PDB entry 4V1M | electron microscopy, 6.60 A resolution (low resolution: residue-level contacts below are approximate; hydrogen-bond / salt-bridge calls are withheld) | chains A and E of the 13 polymer chains in the assembly

Chain A:
Protein: DNA-directed RNA polymerase II subunit RPB1
Source organism: Saccharomyces cerevisiae
Notes: EC 2.7.7.6
UniProt: P04050 (RPB1_YEAST); residue numbers follow UniProt; this construct covers 1-1733
Amino-acid sequence (1733 residues; each row starts with the number of its first residue):
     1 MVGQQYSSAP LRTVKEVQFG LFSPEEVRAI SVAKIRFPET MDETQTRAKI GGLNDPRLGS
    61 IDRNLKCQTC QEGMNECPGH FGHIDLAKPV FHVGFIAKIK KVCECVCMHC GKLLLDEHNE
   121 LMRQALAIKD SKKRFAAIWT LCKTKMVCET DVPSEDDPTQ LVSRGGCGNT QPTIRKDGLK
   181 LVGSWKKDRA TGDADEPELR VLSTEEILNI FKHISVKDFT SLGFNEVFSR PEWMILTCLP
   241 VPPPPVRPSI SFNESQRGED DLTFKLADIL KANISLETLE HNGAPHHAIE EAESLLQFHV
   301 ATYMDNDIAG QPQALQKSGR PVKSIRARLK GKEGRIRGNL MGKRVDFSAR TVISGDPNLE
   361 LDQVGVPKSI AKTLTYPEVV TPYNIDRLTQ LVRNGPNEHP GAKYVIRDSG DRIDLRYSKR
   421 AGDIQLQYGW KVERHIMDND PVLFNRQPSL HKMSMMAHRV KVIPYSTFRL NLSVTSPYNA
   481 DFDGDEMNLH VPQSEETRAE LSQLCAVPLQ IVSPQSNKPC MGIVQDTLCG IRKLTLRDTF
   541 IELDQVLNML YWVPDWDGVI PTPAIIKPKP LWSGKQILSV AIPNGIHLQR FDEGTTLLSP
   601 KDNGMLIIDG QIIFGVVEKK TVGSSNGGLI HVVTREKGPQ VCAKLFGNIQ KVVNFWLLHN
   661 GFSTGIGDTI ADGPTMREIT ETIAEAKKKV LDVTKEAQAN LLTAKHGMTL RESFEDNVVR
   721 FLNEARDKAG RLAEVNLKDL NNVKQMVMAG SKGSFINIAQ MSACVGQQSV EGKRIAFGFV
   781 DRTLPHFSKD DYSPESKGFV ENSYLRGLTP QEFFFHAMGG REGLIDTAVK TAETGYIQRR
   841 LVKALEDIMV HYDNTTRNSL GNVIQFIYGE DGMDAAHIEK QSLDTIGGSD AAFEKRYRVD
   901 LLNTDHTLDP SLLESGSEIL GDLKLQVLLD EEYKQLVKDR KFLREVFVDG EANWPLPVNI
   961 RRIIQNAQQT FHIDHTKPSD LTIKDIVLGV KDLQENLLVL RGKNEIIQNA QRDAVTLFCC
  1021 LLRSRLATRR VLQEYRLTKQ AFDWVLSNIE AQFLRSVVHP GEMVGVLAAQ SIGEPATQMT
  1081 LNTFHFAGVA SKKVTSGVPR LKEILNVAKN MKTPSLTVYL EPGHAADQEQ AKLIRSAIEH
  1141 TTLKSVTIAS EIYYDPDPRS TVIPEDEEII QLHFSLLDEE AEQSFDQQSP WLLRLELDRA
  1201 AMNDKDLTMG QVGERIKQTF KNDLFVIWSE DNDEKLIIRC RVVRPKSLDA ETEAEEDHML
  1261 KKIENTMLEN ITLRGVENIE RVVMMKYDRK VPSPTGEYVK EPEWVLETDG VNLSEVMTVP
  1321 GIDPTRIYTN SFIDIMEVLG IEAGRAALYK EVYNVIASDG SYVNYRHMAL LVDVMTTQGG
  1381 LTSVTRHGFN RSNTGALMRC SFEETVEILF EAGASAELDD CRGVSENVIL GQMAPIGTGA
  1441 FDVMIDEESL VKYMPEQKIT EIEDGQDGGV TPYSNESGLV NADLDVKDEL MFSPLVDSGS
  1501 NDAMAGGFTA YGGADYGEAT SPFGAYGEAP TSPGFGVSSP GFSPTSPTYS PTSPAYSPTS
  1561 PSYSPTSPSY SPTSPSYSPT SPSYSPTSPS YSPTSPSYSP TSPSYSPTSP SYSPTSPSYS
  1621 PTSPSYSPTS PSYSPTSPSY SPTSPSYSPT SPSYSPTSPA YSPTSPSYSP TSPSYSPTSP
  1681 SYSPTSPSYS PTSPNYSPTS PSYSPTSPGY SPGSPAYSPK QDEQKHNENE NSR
Disordered / not traced: 1-2, 1081-1091, 1177-1186, 1244-1253, 1456-1733
UniProt features mapped onto this chain:
  - region: Pro-248 to Asp-260 (Lid loop), Asn-306 to Lys-323 (Rudder loop), Pro-810 to Glu-822 (Bridging helix)
  - binding site (Zn(2+)): Cys-67, Cys-70, Cys-77, His-80, Cys-107, Cys-110, Cys-148, Cys-167
  - binding site (Mg(2+)): Asp-481, Asp-483, Asp-485
  - modified residue: Thr-1471 (Phosphothreonine)
  - cross-link (Glycyl lysine isopeptide (Lys-Gly)): Lys-695 (interchain with G-Cter in ubiquitin), Lys-1246 (interchain with G-Cter in ubiquitin), Lys-1350 (interchain with G-Cter in ubiquitin)
  - natural variant: Ser-1653 to Pro-1659 (deletion: In strain: A364A)
  - mutagenesis: Lys-1246 (K1246R: Impairs ubiquitination during transcription stress)
Bound ions: Zn2+ site 1: Cys-67, Cys-70, Cys-77, His-80; Zn2+ site 2: Cys-107, Cys-110, Cys-148, Cys-167; Mg2+: Asp-481, Asp-483, Asp-485 (shared with 1 residue of chain P)

Chain E:
Protein: DNA-directed RNA polymerases I, II, and III subunit rpabc 1
Source organism: Saccharomyces cerevisiae
UniProt: P20434 (RPAB1_YEAST); residue numbers follow UniProt; this construct covers 1-215
Amino-acid sequence (215 residues; each row starts with the number of its first residue):
     1 MDQENERNIS RLWRAFRTVK EMVKDRGYFI TQEEVELPLE DFKAKYCDSM GRPQRKMMSF
    61 QANPTEESIS KFPDMGSLWV EFCDEPSVGV KTMKTFVIHI QEKNFQTGIF VYQNNITPSA
   121 MKLVPSIPPA TIETFNEAAL VVNITHHELV PKHIRLSSDE KRELLKRYRL KESQLPRIQR
   181 ADPVALYLGL KRGEVVKIIR KSETSGRYAS YRICM
Disordered / not traced: 1

Chain A / chain E interface:
Residue-residue contacts (92):
  Arg-857(A) / Tyr-168(E)
  Arg-857(A) / Leu-170(E)
  Leu-860(A) / Gln-174(E)
  Gly-861(A) / Gln-174(E)
  Asn-862(A) / Ser-173(E)
  Asn-862(A) / Gln-174(E)
  Val-863(A) / Leu-170(E)
  Val-863(A) / Gln-174(E)
  Val-863(A) / Pro-176(E)
  Gln-865(A) / Tyr-208(E)
  Phe-866(A) / Tyr-168(E)
  Phe-866(A) / Tyr-208(E)
  Phe-866(A) / Ser-210(E)
  Phe-866(A) / Tyr-211(E)
  Ile-867(A) / Tyr-168(E)
  Gly-869(A) / Thr-204(E)
  Glu-870(A) / Arg-200(E)
  Glu-870(A) / Ser-202(E)
  Glu-870(A) / Thr-204(E)
  Glu-870(A) / Ser-205(E)
  Glu-870(A) / Tyr-208(E)
  Asp-871(A) / Thr-204(E)
  Asp-871(A) / Ser-205(E)
  Phe-942(A) / Lys-201(E)
  Phe-942(A) / Gly-206(E)
  Phe-942(A) / Arg-207(E)
  Glu-945(A) / Lys-201(E)
  Val-946(A) / Lys-201(E)
  Val-946(A) / Ser-202(E)
  Val-946(A) / Gly-206(E)
  Phe-947(A) / Glu-203(E)
  Trp-954(A) / Glu-203(E)
  Asn-1004(A) / Arg-167(E)
  Ile-1006(A) / Glu-163(E)
  Ile-1006(A) / Leu-164(E)
  Ile-1006(A) / Arg-167(E)
  Ile-1006(A) / Tyr-168(E)
  Ile-1007(A) / Arg-167(E)
  Ile-1007(A) / Tyr-168(E)
  Ala-1010(A) / Tyr-168(E)
  Asp-1013(A) / Ser-205(E)
  Asp-1013(A) / Arg-207(E)
  Ala-1014(A) / Ser-205(E)
  Thr-1016(A) / Ser-205(E)
  Leu-1017(A) / Glu-203(E)
  Leu-1017(A) / Thr-204(E)
  Leu-1017(A) / Ser-205(E)
  Leu-1017(A) / Gly-206(E)
  Met-1317(A) / Val-142(E)
  Thr-1318(A) / Arg-11(E)
  Thr-1318(A) / Arg-14(E)
  Thr-1318(A) / Ala-138(E)
  Thr-1318(A) / Val-141(E)
  Thr-1318(A) / Val-142(E)
  Pro-1324(A) / Val-142(E)
  Pro-1324(A) / His-147(E)
  Thr-1325(A) / His-146(E)
  Thr-1325(A) / His-147(E)
  Thr-1325(A) / Glu-148(E)
  Arg-1326(A) / His-147(E)
  Arg-1326(A) / Glu-148(E)
  Ile-1327(A) / His-147(E)
  Glu-1337(A) / Pro-183(E)
  Val-1338(A) / Ile-144(E)
  Val-1338(A) / Pro-183(E)
  Leu-1339(A) / Ile-144(E)
  Leu-1339(A) / His-147(E)
  Leu-1339(A) / Val-150(E)
  Leu-1339(A) / Val-184(E)
  Gly-1340(A) / Asp-182(E)
  Gly-1340(A) / Pro-183(E)
  Ile-1341(A) / Asp-182(E)
  Ile-1341(A) / Arg-212(E)
  Glu-1342(A) / Pro-151(E)
  Glu-1342(A) / His-153(E)
  Glu-1342(A) / Ile-198(E)
  Glu-1342(A) / Arg-200(E)
  Glu-1342(A) / Arg-212(E)
  Ala-1343(A) / Leu-149(E)
  Arg-1345(A) / Arg-200(E)
  Ala-1346(A) / Leu-149(E)
  Tyr-1349(A) / Glu-203(E)
  Tyr-1365(A) / Glu-203(E)
  Tyr-1365(A) / Thr-204(E)
  Arg-1366(A) / Thr-204(E)
  Thr-1376(A) / Arg-212(E)
  Thr-1377(A) / Pro-176(E)
  Thr-1377(A) / Arg-177(E)
  Thr-1377(A) / Arg-212(E)
  Gln-1378(A) / Arg-177(E)
  Gly-1379(A) / Arg-177(E)
  Gly-1379(A) / Gln-179(E)
Also at the interface, not in a pair above, chain A (56 interface residues in all): Asp-853, Thr-855, Leu-956, Lys-1003, Val-1319, Tyr-1328, Ile-1335, Met-1336, Ala-1347, Asp-1373
Also at the interface, not in a pair above, chain E (43 interface residues in all): Arg-169, Leu-175, Ile-178, Ala-209

Summary:
Chain A and chain E form an interface of 56 and 43 residues respectively. Cys-67(A), Cys-70(A), Cys-77(A) and
His-80(A) coordinate Zn2+ site 1. From UniProt: 8 Zn2+-binding residues, 3 Mg2+-binding residues and one
mutagenesis site on chain A.
Chain A is DNA-directed RNA polymerase II subunit RPB1 and chain E is DNA-directed RNA polymerases I, II, and
III subunit rpabc 1, both from Saccharomyces cerevisiae; the structure, Architecture of the RNA polymerase
II-Mediator core transcription initiation complex, was determined by electron microscopy together with 4V1N
and 4V1O from the same study.
